Entry 4H75 (X-ray diffraction, 2.10 A resolution); this record covers chains A and B.

== Chain A ==
Molecule: Spindlin-1
Source organism: Homo sapiens
UniProt: Q9Y657 (SPIN1_HUMAN); residues 27-262 here = UniProt positions 27-262
Chain sequence (238 residues; each row starts with the number of its first residue):
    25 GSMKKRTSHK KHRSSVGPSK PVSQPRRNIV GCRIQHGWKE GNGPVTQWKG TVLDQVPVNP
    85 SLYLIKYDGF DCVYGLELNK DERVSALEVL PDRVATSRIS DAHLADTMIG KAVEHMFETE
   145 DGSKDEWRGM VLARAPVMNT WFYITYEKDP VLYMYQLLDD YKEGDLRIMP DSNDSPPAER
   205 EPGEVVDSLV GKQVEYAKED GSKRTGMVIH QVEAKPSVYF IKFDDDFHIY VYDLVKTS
Not modelled in the structure: 25-44, 195-210, 260-262
Differences from the reference sequence: expression tag (25-26)
Small-molecule neighbours: N-cyclohexyltaurine (NHE; 2-[N-cyclohexylamino]ethane sulfonic acid): His60, Trp62, Glu64, Trp72, Tyr91, Tyr98, Leu100, Phe251, His252
Curated features (UniProtKB/Swiss-Prot):
  - region (Histone H3K4me3 and H3R8me2a binding): Gly93 to Tyr98, Glu142, Asp250 to His252
  - site (Histone H3K4me3 and H3R8me2a binding): Asp173, Gln180, Asp184
  - modified residue: Lys44 (N6-acetyllysine), Ser109 (Phosphoserine), Ser124 (Phosphoserine), Ser199 (Phosphoserine)
  - cross-link (Glycyl lysine isopeptide (Lys-Gly)): Lys28 (interchain with G-Cter in SUMO2), Lys44 (interchain with G-Cter in SUMO2)
From the paper describing this entry:
  - binding site for N-cyclohexyltaurine: Trp62, Trp72, Tyr91, Tyr98
  - mutagenesis - D184A: decreased signaling

== Chain B ==
Molecule: Histone H3
Notes: fragment: H3K4(me3) peptide
UniProt: Q5TEC6 (Q5TEC6_HUMAN); residues 1-8 here correspond to UniProt positions 2-9 (UniProt number = residue number + 1)
Chain sequence (8 residues; each row starts with the number of its first residue):
     1 ARTKQTAR
Modified residues: Lys4 (n-trimethyllysine; M3L)
Curated features (UniProtKB/Swiss-Prot):
  - modified residue: Arg2 (Asymmetric dimethylarginine), Thr3 (Phosphothreonine), Lys4 (Allysine), Gln5 (5-glutamyl dopamine), Thr6 (Phosphothreonine), Arg8 (Citrulline)

== How chain A and chain B interact ==
Residue-residue contacts (26; chain A residue first):
  Gly93(A) - Gln5(B)  hydrogen bond (backbone-side chain)
  Phe94(A) - Gln5(B)
  Asp95(A) - Gln5(B)  hydrogen bond (backbone-side chain)
  Cys96(A) - Arg8(B)
  Tyr98(A) - Arg8(B)  hydrogen bond (side chain-backbone)
  Met140(A) - Ala1(B)
  Phe141(A) - Ala1(B)
  Phe141(A) - Arg2(B)
  Phe141(A) - Lys4(B)
  Glu142(A) - Ala1(B)  hydrogen bond (side chain-backbone)
  Glu142(A) - Arg2(B)  hydrogen bond (backbone-backbone)
  Glu142(A) - Thr3(B)
  Glu142(A) - Lys4(B)  hydrogen bond (backbone-backbone)
  Trp151(A) - Lys4(B)
  Tyr170(A) - Lys4(B)
  Asp173(A) - Lys4(B)
  Asp173(A) - Arg8(B)  salt bridge
  Val175(A) - Arg8(B)
  Tyr177(A) - Lys4(B)
  Tyr177(A) - Arg8(B)  hydrogen bond
  Tyr179(A) - Arg2(B)
  Tyr179(A) - Lys4(B)
  Gln180(A) - Arg2(B)  hydrogen bond (backbone-side chain)
  Asp184(A) - Arg2(B)  salt bridge
  Asp189(A) - Ala1(B)
  His252(A) - Arg8(B)  hydrogen bond (side chain-backbone)
Also at the interface, not in a pair above, chain A (24 interface residues in all): His139, Thr143, Lys148, Asp149, Leu181, Asp183
Interface features reported in the paper:
  - specific contacts: Phe141(A)-Lys4(B), Glu142(A)-Ala1(B) (hydrogen bond), Glu142(A)-Arg2(B) (backbone contact), Trp151(A)-Lys4(B), Tyr170(A)-Lys4(B), Asp173(A)-Arg8(B) (hydrogen bond), Tyr177(A)-Lys4(B), Tyr177(A)-Arg8(B) (hydrogen bond), Gln180(A)-Arg2(B) (hydrogen bond), Asp184(A)-Arg2(B) (hydrogen bond), Asp189(A)-Ala1(B) (hydrogen bond)

== In short ==
The interface between chain A and chain B involves 24 residues on one side and 6 on the other, with 9 hydrogen
bonds and 2 salt bridges. Among the polar pairs are Asp173(A)-Arg8(B), Asp184(A)-Arg2(B) and Gly93(A)-Gln5(B).
The authors report contacts between Phe141(A) and Lys4(B), Trp151(A) and Lys4(B) and Tyr170(A) and Lys4(B)
among others; hydrogen bonds between Glu142(A) and Ala1(B), Asp173(A) and Arg8(B) and Tyr177(A) and Arg8(B)
among others; a backbone contact between Glu142(A) and Arg2(B). The paper reports a binding site for
N-cyclohexyltaurine at Trp62(A), Trp72(A) and Tyr91(A) among others; D184A of chain A reduces signaling.
Chain A is Spindlin-1 (Homo sapiens) and chain B is Histone H3; the structure, Crystal structure of human
Spindlin1 in complex with a histone H3K4(me3) peptide, was determined by X-ray diffraction.
